Entry 8QZ0 (electron microscopy, 3.80 A resolution); this record covers chains I and M of the 22 polymer chains in the assembly.

# Chain I
Molecule: 118-nt DNA strand
Sequence (118 nucleotides; numbered -75 to 42; the number before each row is that of its first residue; numbers below 1 keep their minus sign (DC-75 is residue -75)):
   -75 CCCTGGAGAATCCCGGTGCCGAGGCCGCTCAATTGGTCGTAGACAGCTCT
   -25 AGCACCGCTTAAACGCACGTACGCGCTGTCCCCCGCGTTTTAACCGCCAA
    25 GGGGATTACTCCCTAGTC
Not modelled in the structure: 38-42

# Chain M
Name: Helicase SWR1
From: Saccharomyces cerevisiae S288C
Reference sequence: Q05471 (SWR1_YEAST); residues 1-1514 here = UniProt positions 1-1514
Amino-acid sequence (1514 residues; numbered 1 to 1514; the number before each row is that of its first residue):
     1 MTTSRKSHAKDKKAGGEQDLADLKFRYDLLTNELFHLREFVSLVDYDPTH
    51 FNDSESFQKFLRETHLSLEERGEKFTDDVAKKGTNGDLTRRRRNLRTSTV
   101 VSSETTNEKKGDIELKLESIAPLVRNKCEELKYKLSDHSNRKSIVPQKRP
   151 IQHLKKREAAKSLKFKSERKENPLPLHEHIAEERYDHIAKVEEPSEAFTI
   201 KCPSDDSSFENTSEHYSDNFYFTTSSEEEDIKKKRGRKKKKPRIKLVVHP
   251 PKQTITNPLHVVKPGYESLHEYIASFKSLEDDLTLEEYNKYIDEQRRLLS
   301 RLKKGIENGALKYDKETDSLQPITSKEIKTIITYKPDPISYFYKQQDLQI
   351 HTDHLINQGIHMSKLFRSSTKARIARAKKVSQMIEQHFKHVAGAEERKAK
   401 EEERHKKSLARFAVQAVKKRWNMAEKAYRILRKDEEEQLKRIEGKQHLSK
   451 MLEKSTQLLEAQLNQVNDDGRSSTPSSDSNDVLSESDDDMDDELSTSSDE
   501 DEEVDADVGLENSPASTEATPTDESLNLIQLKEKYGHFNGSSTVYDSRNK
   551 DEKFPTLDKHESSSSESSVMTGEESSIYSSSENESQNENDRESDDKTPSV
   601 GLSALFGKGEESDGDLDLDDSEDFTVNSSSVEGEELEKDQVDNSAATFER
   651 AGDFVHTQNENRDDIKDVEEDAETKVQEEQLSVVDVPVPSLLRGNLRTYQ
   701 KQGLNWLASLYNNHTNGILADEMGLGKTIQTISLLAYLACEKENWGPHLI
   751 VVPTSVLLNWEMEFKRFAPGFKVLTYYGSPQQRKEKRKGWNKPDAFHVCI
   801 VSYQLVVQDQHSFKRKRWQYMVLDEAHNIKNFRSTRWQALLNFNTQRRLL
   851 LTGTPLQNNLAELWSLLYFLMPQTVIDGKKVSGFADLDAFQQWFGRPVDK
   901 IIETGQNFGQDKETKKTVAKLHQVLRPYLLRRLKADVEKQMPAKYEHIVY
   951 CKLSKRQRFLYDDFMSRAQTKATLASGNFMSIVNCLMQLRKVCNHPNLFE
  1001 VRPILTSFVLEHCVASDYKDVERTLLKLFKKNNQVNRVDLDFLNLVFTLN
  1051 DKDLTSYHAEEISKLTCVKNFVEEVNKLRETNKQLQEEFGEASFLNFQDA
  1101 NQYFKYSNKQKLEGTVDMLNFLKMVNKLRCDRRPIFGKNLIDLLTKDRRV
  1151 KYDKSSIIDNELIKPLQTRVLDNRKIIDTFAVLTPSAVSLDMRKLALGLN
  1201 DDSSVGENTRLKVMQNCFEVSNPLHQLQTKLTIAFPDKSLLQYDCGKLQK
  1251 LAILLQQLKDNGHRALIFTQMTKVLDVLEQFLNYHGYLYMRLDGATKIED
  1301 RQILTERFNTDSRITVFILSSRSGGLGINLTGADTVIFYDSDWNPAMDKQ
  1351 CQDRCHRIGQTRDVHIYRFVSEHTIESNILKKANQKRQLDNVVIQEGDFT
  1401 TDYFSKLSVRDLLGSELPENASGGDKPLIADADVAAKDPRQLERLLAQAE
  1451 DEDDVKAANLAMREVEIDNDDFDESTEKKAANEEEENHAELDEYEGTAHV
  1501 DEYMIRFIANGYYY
Not modelled in the structure: 1-605, 1400-1514
Ion coordination: Mg2+ near Thr852 (its only coordinating residue here)
Ligand contacts:
  - ADP (adenosine-5'-diphosphate): Arg697, Gln700, Asp721, Glu722, Met723, Gly724, Leu725, Gly726, Lys727, Thr728, Ile729, Glu763, Asp824, Glu825, Asn1329, Arg1357, Ile1358
  - beryllium trifluoride (BEF): Asp721, Glu722, Met723, Lys727, Glu825, Thr852, Gly853

# How chain I and chain M interact
Pairs across the interface - 14 pairs, chain I then chain M:
  DG-60(I) - Arg815(M)  base contact
  DT-59(I) - Lys814(M)  phosphate contact
  DT-59(I) - Arg815(M)  hydrogen bond to the base
  DG-58(I) - Lys814(M)  salt bridge to the phosphate
  DG-58(I) - Arg815(M)  sugar contact
  DC-57(I) - Asn842(M)  hydrogen bond to the phosphate
  DC19(I) - Thr835(M)  hydrogen bond to the phosphate
  DC19(I) - Arg836(M)  hydrogen bond to the phosphate
  DG20(I) - Ser834(M)  hydrogen bond to the phosphate
  DG20(I) - Thr835(M)  hydrogen bond to the phosphate
  DG20(I) - Arg836(M)  salt bridge to the phosphate
  DC22(I) - Trp1343(M)  hydrogen bond to the phosphate
  DA23(I) - Ile982(M)  base contact
  DA23(I) - Trp1343(M)  phosphate contact
Other interface residues (no listed pair), chain I (9 interface residues in all): DG25
Other interface residues (no listed pair), chain M (11 interface residues in all): Asn844, Phe979, Lys1386

# In short
9 residues of chain I face 11 of chain M across their interface; the contacts include 7 hydrogen bonds and 2
salt bridges. Among the polar pairs are DT-59(I)-Arg815(M), DC-57(I)-Asn842(M) and DC19(I)-Thr835(M). Bound to
chain M: ADP and beryllium trifluoride.
Chain I is a 118-nt DNA strand and chain M is Helicase SWR1 (Saccharomyces cerevisiae S288C); the structure,
SWR1-hexasome-dimer complex, was determined by electron microscopy (same publication as 8QYV and 9FBW).
